Entry 3KTZ (X-ray diffraction, 1.60 A resolution); this record covers chain A.

== Chain A ==
Name: Ribosome-inactivating protein gelonin
Organism: Gelonium multiflorum
Notes: EC 3.2.2.22
UniProt: P33186 (RIPG_GELMU); residues 1-251 here correspond to UniProt positions 47-297 (UniProt number = residue number + 46)
Amino-acid sequence (251 residues; numbered 1 to 251; the number before each row is that of its first residue):
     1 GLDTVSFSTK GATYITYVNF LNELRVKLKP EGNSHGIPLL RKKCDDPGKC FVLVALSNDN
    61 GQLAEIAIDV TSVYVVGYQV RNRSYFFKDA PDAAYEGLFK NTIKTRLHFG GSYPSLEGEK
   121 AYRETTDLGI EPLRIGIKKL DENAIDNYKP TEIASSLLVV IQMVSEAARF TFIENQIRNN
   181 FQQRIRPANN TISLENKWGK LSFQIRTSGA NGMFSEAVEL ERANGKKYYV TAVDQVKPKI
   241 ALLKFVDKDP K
Cystine bridges: Cys-44/Cys-50
Covalently attached groups: N-acetylglucosamine (NAG) linked to Asn-189

== Summary ==
Covalently linked N-acetylglucosamine: at Asn-189.
Chain A is Ribosome-inactivating protein gelonin (Gelonium multiflorum); the structure, Structure of GAP31,
was determined by X-ray diffraction.
